PDB entry 4ZNO | X-ray diffraction, 1.86 A resolution | chains A and B

== Chain A (and B) ==
Name: Natterin-like protein
Source organism: Danio rerio
Notes: chain B of this document is another copy of the same molecule, construct and numbering; everything in this record applies to it too
UniProtKB: Q5CZR5 (NATTL_DANRE); residues 1-315 here = UniProt positions 1-315
Chain sequence (335 residues; row label = number of the first residue in the row; numbers below 1 keep their minus sign (Met-19 is residue -19)):
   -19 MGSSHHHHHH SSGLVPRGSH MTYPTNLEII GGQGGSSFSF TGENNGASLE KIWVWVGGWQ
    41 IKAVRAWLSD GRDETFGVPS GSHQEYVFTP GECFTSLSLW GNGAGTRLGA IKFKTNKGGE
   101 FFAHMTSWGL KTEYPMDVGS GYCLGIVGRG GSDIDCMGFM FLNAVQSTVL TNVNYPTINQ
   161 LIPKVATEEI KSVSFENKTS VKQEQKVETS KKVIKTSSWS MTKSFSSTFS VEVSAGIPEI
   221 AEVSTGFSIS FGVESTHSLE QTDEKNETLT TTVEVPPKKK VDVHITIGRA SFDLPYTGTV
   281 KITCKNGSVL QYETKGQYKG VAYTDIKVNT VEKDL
Not modelled in the structure: -19 to -3
Differences from the reference sequence: expression tag (-19 to 0)
From the paper describing this entry:
  - binding site for alpha-D-glucopyranose: Gly15, Gly131, Ser132, Asp133, Asp135
  - binding site for beta-D-fructofuranose: Arg87
  - self-association interface (contacts with another copy of this molecule); pairs are residue here / residue on that copy: Ser210-Glu244, Lys171, Ser190, Lys192, Asn246
  - mutagenesis - D135A/K171A/S190A/K192A/N246A: abolished binding to Natterin-like protein (chain A)
  - mutagenesis - D135A: abolished binding to yeast cells

== How chain A and chain B interact ==
Contacting residue pairs (58):
  Thr75(A) with Glu169(B); Ile170(B); Lys171(B); Ser172(B), hydrogen bond (backbone-backbone)
  Ser76(A) with Ser172(B)
  Asn96(A) with Glu169(B)
  Asp117(A) with Lys171(B), salt bridge
  Gly119(A) with Lys171(B), hydrogen bond (backbone-side chain)
  Ser120(A) with Ser190(B)
  Ala144(A) with Glu188(B); Thr189(B); Ser190(B)
  Val145(A) with Ser190(B), hydrogen bond (backbone-side chain); Thr248(B)
  Thr148(A) with Asn246(B), hydrogen bond
  Glu169(A) with Thr75(B); Asn96(B)
  Ile170(A) with Phe74(B); Thr75(B)
  Lys171(A) with Thr75(B); Asp117(B), salt bridge; Gly119(B), hydrogen bond (side chain-backbone)
  Ser172(A) with Thr75(B), hydrogen bond (backbone-backbone); Ser76(B)
  Ser174(A) with Pro115(B)
  Glu188(A) with Ala144(B); Lys285(B); Asn286(B)
  Thr189(A) with Ala144(B)
  Ser190(A) with Ser120(B); Ala144(B); Val145(B), hydrogen bond (side chain-backbone)
  Lys192(A) with Ser206(B), hydrogen bond (side chain-backbone); Ser207(B); Thr208(B); Phe209(B)
  Ser206(A) with Lys192(B), hydrogen bond (backbone-side chain)
  Ser207(A) with Lys192(B)
  Thr208(A) with Lys192(B)
  Phe209(A) with Lys192(B); Asn246(B)
  Ser210(A) with Glu244(B), hydrogen bond; Lys245(B); Asn246(B), hydrogen bond (backbone-side chain)
  Glu244(A) with Ser210(B), hydrogen bond
  Lys245(A) with Ser210(B)
  Asn246(A) with Thr148(B); Phe209(B); Ser210(B), hydrogen bond (side chain-backbone)
  Thr248(A) with Val145(B); Gln146(B); Lys285(B), hydrogen bond
  Leu249(A) with Lys285(B)
  Thr250(A) with Lys285(B), hydrogen bond
  Lys285(A) with Glu188(B); Thr248(B), hydrogen bond; Thr250(B)
  Asn286(A) with Glu188(B)
Other interface residues (no listed pair), chain A (39 interface residues in all): Phe74, Pro115, Met116, Val118, Gln146, Ser147, Val173, Val211
Other interface residues (no listed pair), chain B (40 interface residues in all): Met116, Val118, Ser147, Val173, Ser174, Val187, Val211, Leu249

== Summary ==
The interface between chain A and chain B involves 39 residues on one side and 40 on the other; the contacts
include 16 hydrogen bonds and 2 salt bridges. Among the polar pairs are Asp117(A)-Lys171(B),
Gly119(A)-Lys171(B) and Val145(A)-Ser190(B). The paper reports a binding site for alpha-D-glucopyranose at
Gly15(A), Gly131(A) and Ser132(A) among others; D135A/K171A/S190A/K192A/N246A of chain A abolish binding to
Natterin-like protein (chain A).
Both chains are Natterin-like protein (Danio rerio). Entry 4ZNO (Crystal structure of Dln1 complexed with
sucrose) was determined by X-ray diffraction together with 4ZNR from the same study.
